PDB entry 8A1Y | electron microscopy, 3.30 A resolution | chains D and E of the 6 polymer chains in the assembly

# Chain D
Protein: Na(+)-translocating NADH-quinone reductase subunit D
Organism: Vibrio cholerae
Notes: EC 7.2.1.1
UniProtKB: A0A085RHY8 (A0A085RHY8_VIBCL); residue numbers follow UniProt; this construct covers 1-210
Sequence (210 residues; row label = number of the first residue in the row):
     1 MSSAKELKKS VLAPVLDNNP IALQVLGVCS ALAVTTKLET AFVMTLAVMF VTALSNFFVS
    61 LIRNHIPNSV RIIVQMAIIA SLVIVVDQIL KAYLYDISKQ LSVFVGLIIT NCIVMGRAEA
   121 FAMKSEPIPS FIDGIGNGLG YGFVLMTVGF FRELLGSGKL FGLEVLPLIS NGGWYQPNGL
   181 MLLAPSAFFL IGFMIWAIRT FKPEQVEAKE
Disordered / not traced: 1-6, 209-210
Bound ions: 2Fe-2S cluster Fe: Cys-29, Cys-112 (shared with Cys-26(E), Cys-120(E) of chain E)
Residues lining bound ligands:
  - 1,2-Distearoyl-sn-glycerophosphoethanolamine (3PE): Phe-189, Leu-190, Phe-193, Trp-196, Ala-197, Thr-200
  - 2Fe-2S cluster (FES): Gly-27, Val-28, Cys-29, Asn-111, Cys-112
From the paper describing this entry:
  - mutagenesis - C29A: abolished binding to 2Fe-2S cluster

# Chain E
Protein: Na(+)-translocating NADH-quinone reductase subunit E
Organism: Vibrio cholerae
Notes: EC 7.2.1.1
UniProtKB: A0A085QWM0 (A0A085QWM0_VIBCL); residue numbers follow UniProt; this construct covers 1-198
Sequence (198 residues; each row starts with the number of its first residue):
     1 MEHYISLLVK SIFIENMALS FFLGMCTFLA VSKKVKTSFG LGIAVIVVLT ISVPVNNLVY
    61 NLVLKPDALV EGVDLSFLNF ITFIGVIAAL VQILEMILDR FFPPLYNALG IFLPLITVNC
   121 AIFGGVSFMV QRDYSFAESV VYGFGSGVGW MLAIVALAGI REKMKYSDVP PGLRGLGITF
   181 ITAGLMALGF MSFSGVQL
Disordered / not traced: 1
Bound ions: 2Fe-2S cluster Fe: Cys-26, Cys-120 (shared with Cys-29(D), Cys-112(D) of chain D)
Residues lining bound ligands: 2Fe-2S cluster (FES): Gly-24, Met-25, Cys-26, Asn-119, Cys-120

# Interface between chain D and chain E
Residue-residue contacts (61; chain D residue first):
  Ile-21(D) / Leu-176(E)
  Ala-22(D) / Leu-176(E)
  Gln-24(D) / Leu-176(E)
  Val-25(D) / Cys-26(E)
  Val-25(D) / Leu-176(E)  hydrophobic
  Leu-26(D) / Cys-26(E)  hydrophobic
  Gly-27(D) / Cys-26(E)
  Val-28(D) / Met-25(E)  hydrophobic
  Val-28(D) / Cys-26(E)
  Val-28(D) / Phe-180(E)  hydrophobic
  Cys-29(D) / Phe-22(E)  hydrogen bond (side chain-backbone)
  Cys-29(D) / Gly-24(E)
  Cys-29(D) / Met-25(E)  hydrogen bond (side chain-backbone)
  Cys-29(D) / Cys-120(E)  hydrophobic
  Leu-32(D) / Phe-22(E)  hydrophobic
  Ile-72(D) / Gln-92(E)
  Ile-72(D) / Thr-117(E)
  Ile-73(D) / Ala-88(E)  hydrophobic
  Met-76(D) / Ile-84(E)  hydrophobic
  Met-76(D) / Val-118(E)  hydrophobic
  Ile-84(D) / Phe-77(E)
  Ile-84(D) / Phe-80(E)  hydrophobic
  Ile-84(D) / Ile-81(E)
  Asp-87(D) / Phe-80(E)
  Val-103(D) / Phe-128(E)  hydrophobic
  Val-103(D) / Gln-131(E)
  Phe-104(D) / Phe-21(E)
  Leu-107(D) / Cys-120(E)  hydrophobic
  Leu-107(D) / Phe-123(E)  hydrophobic
  Ile-109(D) / Phe-80(E)  hydrophobic
  Thr-110(D) / Ile-84(E)
  Thr-110(D) / Val-118(E)  hydrogen bond (side chain-backbone)
  Thr-110(D) / Asn-119(E)
  Thr-110(D) / Cys-120(E)
  Thr-110(D) / Phe-123(E)
  Cys-112(D) / Cys-26(E)  hydrophobic
  Leu-183(D) / Met-191(E)  hydrophobic
  Ala-184(D) / Phe-22(E)  hydrophobic
  Pro-185(D) / Gly-184(E)
  Pro-185(D) / Leu-188(E)  hydrophobic
  Pro-185(D) / Met-191(E)  hydrophobic
  Phe-188(D) / Phe-22(E)  hydrophobic
  Phe-188(D) / Met-25(E)  hydrophobic
  Phe-188(D) / Phe-180(E)
  Phe-188(D) / Gly-184(E)
  Phe-189(D) / Ile-181(E)
  Phe-189(D) / Gly-184(E)
  Phe-189(D) / Leu-185(E)
  Ile-191(D) / Phe-180(E)  hydrophobic
  Gly-192(D) / Leu-173(E)
  Gly-192(D) / Gly-177(E)
  Gly-192(D) / Phe-180(E)
  Phe-193(D) / Ile-181(E)  hydrophobic
  Ile-195(D) / Leu-176(E)  hydrophobic
  Ile-195(D) / Phe-180(E)  hydrophobic
  Trp-196(D) / Pro-171(E)
  Trp-196(D) / Leu-173(E)
  Arg-199(D) / Gly-172(E)  hydrogen bond (side chain-backbone)
  Arg-199(D) / Arg-174(E)
  Val-206(D) / Gly-172(E)
  Glu-207(D) / Arg-174(E)  hydrogen bond (backbone-side chain)
Interface residues without a listed pair, chain D (39 interface residues in all): Ser-69, Ala-80, Gln-88, Gly-106, Met-115, Ala-208
Interface residues without a listed pair, chain E (37 interface residues in all): Leu-19, Leu-23, Gly-124, Ser-127, Pro-170, Ala-183, Ala-187

# Overview
Chain D and chain E form an interface of 39 and 37 residues respectively; the contacts include 5 hydrogen
bonds. Among the polar pairs are Cys-29(D)/Phe-22(E), Cys-29(D)/Met-25(E) and Thr-110(D)/Val-118(E). 2Fe-2S
cluster is bound between chain D and chain E. Bound to chain D: 1,2-Distearoyl-sn-glycerophosphoethanolamine.
From the paper: C29A of chain D abolishes binding to 2Fe-2S cluster.
Here chain D is Na(+)-translocating NADH-quinone reductase subunit D and chain E is Na(+)-translocating
NADH-quinone reductase subunit E, both from Vibrio cholerae. Entry 8A1Y (Sodium pumping NADH-quinone
oxidoreductase with inhibitor HQNO) was determined by electron microscopy together with 8A1T, 8A1U, 8A1V,
8A1W, 8A1X, 8ACW and 8ACY from the same study.
